PDB entry 6JHR | electron microscopy, 3.68 A resolution | chains B and C of the 5 polymer chains in the assembly

Chain B:
Name: VP2
Organism: Human hepatitis A virus Hu/Australia/HM175/1976
Chain sequence (222 residues; numbered 1 to 222; the number before each row is that of its first residue):
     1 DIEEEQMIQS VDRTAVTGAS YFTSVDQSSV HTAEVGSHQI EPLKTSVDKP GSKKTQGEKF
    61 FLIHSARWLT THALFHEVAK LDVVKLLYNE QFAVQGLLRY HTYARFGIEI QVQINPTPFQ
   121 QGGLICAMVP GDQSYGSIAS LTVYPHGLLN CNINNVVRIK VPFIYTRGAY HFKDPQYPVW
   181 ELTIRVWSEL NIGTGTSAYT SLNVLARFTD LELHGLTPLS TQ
Not modelled in the structure: 1-4, 221-222

Chain C:
Name: VP3
Organism: Human hepatitis A virus Hu/Australia/HM175/1976
Chain sequence (246 residues; each row starts with the number of its first residue):
     1 MMRNETRVST TENVVNLSNY EDARAKMSFA LDQEDWKSDP SQGGGIKITH FTTWTSIPTL
    61 AAQFPFNASD SVGQQIKVIP VDPYFFQMTN TNPDQKCITA LASICQMFCF WRGDLVFDFQ
   121 VFPTKYHSGR LLFCFVPGNE LIDVTGITLK QATTAPCAVM DIAGVQSTLR FRVPWISDTP
   181 YRVNRYTKEA HQKGEYTAIG KLIVYCYNRL TSPSNVAHHV RVNVYLSAIN LECFAPLYHA
   241 MDVTTQ

How chain B and chain C interact:
Pairs across the interface (48):
  Arg105(B) - Ser41(C)
  Pro118(B) - Thr124(C)
  Phe119(B) - Asn215(C)
  Phe119(B) - Val216(C)  hydrophobic
  Gln120(B) - Thr124(C)
  Gln121(B) - Phe122(C)
  Gln121(B) - Ala217(C)
  Gln121(B) - His219(C)  hydrogen bond (side chain-backbone)
  Gly122(B) - Phe122(C)
  Tyr135(B) - Gln95(C)
  Gly136(B) - Gln95(C)
  Ser137(B) - Cys97(C)
  Ser137(B) - Ile98(C)  hydrogen bond (side chain-backbone)
  Ile138(B) - Asn90(C)
  Ile138(B) - Gln95(C)
  Ala139(B) - Leu60(C)
  Ala139(B) - Cys97(C)  hydrophobic
  Ala139(B) - Ile98(C)
  Ser140(B) - Ile98(C)  hydrogen bond (side chain-backbone)
  Ser140(B) - Thr99(C)
  Ser140(B) - Ala100(C)  hydrogen bond (side chain-backbone)
  Thr142(B) - Ile57(C)
  Thr142(B) - Pro58(C)  hydrogen bond (side chain-backbone)
  Thr142(B) - Thr59(C)
  Val143(B) - Ala100(C)  hydrophobic
  Leu148(B) - Tyr225(C)
  Asn150(B) - Gln120(C)
  Asn150(B) - Phe122(C)
  Asn150(B) - Ser167(C)
  Asn152(B) - Pro123(C)
  Asn152(B) - Thr124(C)
  Asn152(B) - Lys125(C)  hydrogen bond (backbone-side chain)
  Ile153(B) - Val165(C)
  Phe163(B) - Gln42(C)
  Arg167(B) - Gln42(C)
  Gly168(B) - Gln42(C)  hydrogen bond (backbone-side chain)
  Arg185(B) - Asn90(C)
  Trp187(B) - Leu60(C)  hydrophobic
  Trp187(B) - Phe122(C)
  Trp187(B) - Asn223(C)
  Trp187(B) - Tyr225(C)  hydrogen bond
  Glu189(B) - Arg221(C)  salt bridge
  Asn191(B) - Ala217(C)
  Asn191(B) - His219(C)  hydrogen bond
  Asn191(B) - Arg221(C)  hydrogen bond
  Gly193(B) - Ser214(C)
  Thr194(B) - Ser214(C)
  Thr196(B) - Asn215(C)  hydrogen bond (side chain-backbone)
Other interface residues (no listed pair), chain B (39 interface residues in all): Phe75, Gly123, Gln133, Ser134, Leu149, Cys151, Pro162, Ile164, Tyr165, Ser188, Ile192
Other interface residues (no listed pair), chain C (38 interface residues in all): Gly43, Ile46, Trp54, Gln63, Met88, Asn92, Pro93, Val121, Tyr126, His127, Val220

Overview:
Chain B and chain C form an interface of 39 and 38 residues respectively; the contacts include 11 hydrogen
bonds and 1 salt bridge. Polar pairs include Glu189(B)-Arg221(C), Gln121(B)-His219(C) and Ser137(B)-Ile98(C).
Chain B is VP2 and chain C is VP3, both from Human hepatitis A virus Hu/Australia/HM175/1976; the structure,
The cryo-EM structure of HAV bound to a neutralizing antibody-F6, was determined by electron microscopy (same
publication as 6JHQ, 6JHS and 6JHT).
